Entry 7UZZ (electron microscopy, 4.45 A resolution (low resolution: residue-level contacts below are approximate; hydrogen-bond / salt-bridge calls are withheld)); this record covers chains A and B of the 11 polymer chains in the assembly.

[Chain A (and B)]
Molecule: CRISPR system Cms endoribonuclease Csm3
Source organism: Staphylococcus epidermidis RP62A
Notes: chain B of this document is another copy of the same molecule, construct and numbering; everything in this record applies to it too
Reference sequence: Q5HK91 (Q5HK91_STAEQ); numbering as in UniProt (aligned over 1-214)
Chain sequence (214 residues; each row starts with the number of its first residue):
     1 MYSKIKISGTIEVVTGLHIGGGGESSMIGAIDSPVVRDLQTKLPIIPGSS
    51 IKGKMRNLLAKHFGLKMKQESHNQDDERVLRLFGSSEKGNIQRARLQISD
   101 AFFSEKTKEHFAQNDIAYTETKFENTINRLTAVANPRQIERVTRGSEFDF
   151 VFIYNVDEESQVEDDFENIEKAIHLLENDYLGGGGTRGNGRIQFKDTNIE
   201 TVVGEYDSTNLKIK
Not modelled in the structure: 1, 24-31 (chain B: 1, 24-32, 64-75)

[How chain A and chain B interact]
Contacting residue pairs (42; chain A residue first):
  Y2(A) - K61(B)
  Y2(A) - L175(B)
  K4(A) - L175(B)
  K4(A) - N178(B)
  K6(A) - R191(B)
  G21(A) - F123(B)
  V36(A) - K122(B)
  R37(A) - E120(B)
  D38(A) - R144(B)
  L39(A) - I116(B)
  Q40(A) - R144(B)
  Q40(A) - G145(B)
  T41(A) - R144(B)
  P47(A) - K122(B)
  G48(A) - R187(B)
  S49(A) - R187(B)
  K52(A) - T186(B)
  K52(A) - R187(B)
  N57(A) - R129(B)
  M67(A) - L130(B)
  E70(A) - R129(B)
  E70(A) - L130(B)
  N73(A) - R129(B)
  A94(A) - T186(B)
  Q97(A) - D179(B)
  Q97(A) - Y180(B)
  Q97(A) - T186(B)
  I98(A) - T186(B)
  I98(A) - R187(B)
  I98(A) - G188(B)
  D100(A) - T15(B)
  D100(A) - R141(B)
  D100(A) - G188(B)
  F102(A) - V14(B)
  F102(A) - T15(B)
  F102(A) - R144(B)
  V151(A) - R191(B)
  I153(A) - N178(B)
  V202(A) - H174(B)
  V202(A) - N178(B)
  V203(A) - H174(B)
  V203(A) - L175(B)
Also at the interface, not in a pair above, chain A (34 interface residues in all): G22, I45, R56, S71, D75, L96, S99
Also at the interface, not in a pair above, chain B (24 interface residues in all): H62, E124, G185

[Summary]
34 residues of chain A face 24 of chain B across their interface.
Both chains are CRISPR system Cms endoribonuclease Csm3 (Staphylococcus epidermidis RP62A). Entry 7UZZ
(Staphylococcus epidermidis RP62a CRISPR tall effector complex) was determined by electron microscopy,
deposited together with 7UZW, 7UZX, 7UZY, 7V00, 7V01 and 7V02.
